Entry 4DR6 (X-ray diffraction, 3.30 A resolution); this record covers chains A and M of the 25 polymer chains in the assembly.

[Chain A]
Molecule: 16S rRNA
Organism: Thermus thermophilus
Sequence (1522 nucleotides; each row starts with the number of its first residue; note: 42 numbers in that range are skipped by the numbering (no residue carries them; nothing is unmodelled there); a row labelled like 190A-190L holds insertion residues (190A, then the next letters in order); numbering starts at 0):
     0 UUUGUUGGAG AGUUUGAUCC UGGCUCAGGG UGAACGCUGG CGGCGUGCCU AAGACAUGCA
    60 AGUCGUGCGG G
    73 CCGCGGGGUU UU
    88 ACUCCG
    95 UGGUC
   101 AGCGGCGGAC GGGUGAGUAA CGCGUGGGU
  129A G
   130 ACCUACCCGG AAGAGGGGGA CAACCCGGGG AAACUCGGGC UAAUCCCCCA UGUGGACCCG
   190 C
190A-190L CCCUUGGGGUGU
   191 GUCCAAAGGG CUUU
   216 GCCCGCUUCC GGAUGGGCCC GCGUCCCAUC AGCUAGUUGG UGGGGUAAUG GCCCACCAAG
   276 GCGACGACGG GUAGCCGGUC UGAGAGGAUG GCCGGCCACA GGGGCACUGA GACACGGGCC
   336 CCACUCCUAC GGGAGGCAGC AGUUAGGAAU CUUCCGCAAU GGGCGCAAGC CUGACGGAGC
   396 GACGCCGCUU GGAGGAAGAA GCCCUUCGGG GUGUAAACUC CUGAA
   442 CCCGGGACGA AACCCCCGAC GA
   474 GGGGACUGAC GGUACCGGG
   494 GUAAUAGCGC CGGCCAACUC CGUGCCAGCA GCCGCGGUAA UACGGAGGGC GCGAGCGUUA
   554 CCCGGAUUCA CUGGGCGUAA AGGGCGUGUA GGCGGCCUGG GGCGUCCCAU GUGAAAGACC
   614 ACGGCUCAAC CGUGGGGGAG CGUGGGAUAC GCUCAGGCUA GACGGUGGGA GAGGGUGGUG
   674 GAAUUCCCGG AGUAGCGGUG AAAUGCGCAG AUACCGGGAG GAACGCCGAU GGCGAAGGCA
   734 GCCACCUGGU CCACCCGUGA CGCUGAGGCG CGAAAGCGUG GGGAGCAAAC CGGAUUAGAU
   794 ACCCGGGUAG UCCACGCCCU AAACGAUGCG CGCUAGGUCU CUGGGUCU
   848 CCUGGGGGCC GAAGCUAACG CGUUAAGCGC GCCGCCUGGG GAGUACGGCC GCAAGGCUGA
   908 AACUCAAAGG AAUUGACGGG GGCCCGCACA AGCGGUGGAG CAUGUGGUUU AAUUCGAAGX
   968 AACGCGAAGA ACCUUACCAG GCCUUGACAU GCUAGG
 1003A G
  1004 AACCCGGGUG AAAGCCUGGG GUGCCCC
1030A-1030D GCGA
  1031 GGGGAGCCCU AGCACAGGUG CUGCAUGGCC GUCGUCAGCU CGUGCCGUGA GGUGUUGGGU
  1091 UAAGUCCCGC AACGAGCGCA ACCCCCGCCG UUAGUUGCCA GCGGUUCGGC CGGGCACUCU
  1151 AACGGGACUG CCCGCGAAA
  1171 GCGGGAGGAA GGAGGGGACG ACGUCUGGUC AGCAUGGCCC UUACGGCCUG GGCGACACAC
  1231 GUGCUACAAU GCCCACUACA AAGCGAUGCC ACCCGGCAAC GGGGAGCUAA UCGCAAAAAG
  1291 GUGGGCCCAG UUCGGAUUGG GGUCUGCAAC CCGACCCCAU GAAGCCGGAA UCGCUAGUAA
  1351 UCGCGGAUCA G
 1361A C
  1362 CAUGCCGCGG UGAAUACGUU CCCGGGCCUU GUACACACXG CCXGUXACGC CAUGGGAGCG
  1422 GGCUCUACCC GAAGUCGCCG GG
  1446 AGCCUACGGG
  1459 CAGGCGCCGA GGGUAGGGCC CGUGACUGGG GCGAAGUCGU AACAAGGUAG CUGUACCGGA
  1519 AGGUGCGGCU GGAUCCACUC CUUUCU
Unresolved in the structure: 0-4, 1542-1544
Modified / non-standard residues: PSU (pseudouridine-5'-monophosphate) at position 516, 7MG (7N-methyl-8-hydroguanosine-5'-monophosphate) at position 527, M2G (N2-dimethylguanosine-5'-monophosphate) at position 966, 5MC (5-methylcytidine-5'-monophosphate) at position 967, 2MG (2N-methylguanosine-5'-monophosphate) at position 1207, 5MC (5-methylcytidine-5'-monophosphate) at position 1400, 4OC (4n,o2'-methylcytidine-5'-monophosphate) at position 1402, 5MC (5-methylcytidine-5'-monophosphate) at position 1404, 5MC (5-methylcytidine-5'-monophosphate) at position 1407, UR3 (3-methyluridine-5'-monophoshate) at position 1498, MA6 (6N-dimethyladenosine-5'-monophoshate) at position 1518, MA6 (6N-dimethyladenosine-5'-monophoshate) at position 1519, PSU (pseudouridine-5'-monophosphate) at position 1540, PSU (pseudouridine-5'-monophosphate) at position 1541
Construct notes: conflict C1534 (A2157 in M26923.1), A1535 (C2158 in M26923.1)
Ion coordination: Mg2+ site 1 near U5 (its only coordinating residue here); Mg2+ site 2 near G21 (its only coordinating residue here); Mg2+ site 3: C48, G115; Mg2+ site 4 near A53 (its only coordinating residue here); Mg2+ site 5: C58, U387; Mg2+ site 6 near A59 (its only coordinating residue here); Mg2+ site 7 near G61 (its only coordinating residue here); Mg2+ site 8 near U65 (its only coordinating residue here); Mg2+ site 9 near G107 (its only coordinating residue here); Mg2+ site 10 near A109 (its only coordinating residue here); Mg2+ site 11 near G111 (its only coordinating residue here); Mg2+ site 12 near G113 (its only coordinating residue here); 112 more Mg2+ sites not listed
Small-molecule neighbours: streptomycin (SRY): U12, U13, U14, C526, 7MG_527, C912, A913, A914, A915, C1490, G1491
Reported in the primary citation:
  - binding site for streptomycin: U14, C526, 7MG_527, A914, C1490, G1491
  - conformationally variable residues (loop rearrangement, side-chain flip): G530, A1408, C1409, A1492, A1493, G1516 to G1520

[Chain M]
Name: 30S ribosomal protein S13
Organism: Thermus thermophilus
Reference sequence: P80377 (RS13_THET8); residues 1-126 here = UniProt positions 1-126
Amino-acid sequence (126 residues; row label = number of the first residue in the row):
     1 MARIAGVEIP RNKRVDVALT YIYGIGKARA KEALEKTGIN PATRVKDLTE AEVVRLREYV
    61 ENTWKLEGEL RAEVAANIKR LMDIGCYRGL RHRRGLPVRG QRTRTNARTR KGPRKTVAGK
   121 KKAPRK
Unresolved in the structure: 1, 120-126
Ion coordination: Mg2+ near Gln101 (its only coordinating residue here)

[Interface between chain A and chain M]
Contacting residue pairs (87):
  G947(A) - Arg108(M)  phosphate contact
  G947(A) - Thr109(M)  hydrogen bond to the phosphate
  G947(A) - Arg114(M)  salt bridge to the phosphate
  C948(A) - Asn106(M)  base contact
  C948(A) - Ala107(M)  phosphate contact
  C948(A) - Arg108(M)  hydrogen bond to the phosphate
  C948(A) - Thr109(M)  hydrogen bond to the phosphate
  A949(A) - Gln101(M)  phosphate contact
  A949(A) - Asn106(M)  hydrogen bond to the phosphate
  U950(A) - Arg102(M)  salt bridge to the phosphate
  U950(A) - Thr105(M)  hydrogen bond to the base
  G951(A) - Arg102(M)  salt bridge to the phosphate
  G951(A) - Thr105(M)  base contact
  U952(A) - Arg104(M)  base contact
  U952(A) - Thr105(M)  base contact
  G953(A) - Arg104(M)  salt bridge to the phosphate
  G954(A) - Arg104(M)  hydrogen bond to the base
  A1225(A) - Arg102(M)  phosphate contact
  A1225(A) - Thr103(M)  hydrogen bond to the phosphate
  A1225(A) - Arg104(M)  hydrogen bond to the phosphate
  C1226(A) - Arg91(M)  salt bridge to the phosphate
  C1226(A) - Leu96(M)  phosphate contact
  C1226(A) - Thr103(M)  hydrogen bond to the sugar
  C1226(A) - Arg104(M)  base contact
  C1226(A) - Lys111(M)  hydrogen bond to the sugar
  A1227(A) - Leu96(M)  phosphate contact
  A1227(A) - Lys111(M)  phosphate contact
  A1227(A) - Lys115(M)  hydrogen bond to the sugar
  A1227(A) - Val117(M)  base contact
  C1228(A) - Arg104(M)  hydrogen bond to the base
  C1228(A) - Arg108(M)  salt bridge to the phosphate
  C1228(A) - Lys111(M)  salt bridge to the phosphate
  C1228(A) - Lys115(M)  phosphate contact
  C1228(A) - Thr116(M)  phosphate contact
  C1228(A) - Val117(M)  hydrogen bond to the sugar
  A1229(A) - Thr105(M)  base contact
  A1229(A) - Arg114(M)  salt bridge to the phosphate
  A1229(A) - Thr116(M)  hydrogen bond to the phosphate
  C1230(A) - Thr105(M)  base contact
  G1295(A) - Arg14(M)  sugar contact
  C1297(A) - Arg44(M)  salt bridge to the phosphate
  U1301(A) - Lys13(M)  phosphate contact
  U1301(A) - Tyr21(M)  sugar contact
  U1302(A) - Lys13(M)  salt bridge to the phosphate
  U1302(A) - Arg14(M)  base contact
  U1302(A) - Val17(M)  base contact
  U1302(A) - Tyr21(M)  hydrogen bond to the phosphate
  A1306(A) - Thr109(M)  hydrogen bond to the sugar
  U1307(A) - Gln101(M)  phosphate contact
  U1307(A) - Thr109(M)  sugar contact
  U1307(A) - Arg110(M)  phosphate contact
  U1308(A) - His92(M)  hydrogen bond to the phosphate
  U1308(A) - Pro97(M)  phosphate contact
  U1308(A) - Val98(M)  hydrogen bond to the phosphate
  U1308(A) - Arg99(M)  hydrogen bond to the base
  U1308(A) - Gln101(M)  phosphate contact
  U1308(A) - Arg110(M)  phosphate contact
  G1309(A) - Val74(M)  sugar contact
  G1309(A) - Asn77(M)  hydrogen bond to the sugar
  G1309(A) - Ile78(M)  sugar contact
  G1309(A) - Arg88(M)  salt bridge to the phosphate
  G1309(A) - His92(M)  salt bridge to the phosphate
  G1309(A) - Val98(M)  phosphate contact
  G1309(A) - Arg99(M)  salt bridge to the phosphate
  G1310(A) - Asn77(M)  sugar contact
  G1310(A) - Arg80(M)  salt bridge to the phosphate
  G1310(A) - Arg88(M)  salt bridge to the phosphate
  C1320(A) - Tyr87(M)  sugar contact
  C1321(A) - Tyr87(M)  sugar contact
  C1322(A) - Tyr87(M)  phosphate contact
  C1322(A) - Gly100(M)  sugar contact
  G1323(A) - Arg99(M)  phosphate contact
  C1328(A) - Ala28(M)  phosphate contact
  C1328(A) - Arg29(M)  hydrogen bond to the sugar
  A1329(A) - Tyr23(M)  phosphate contact
  A1329(A) - Gly24(M)  sugar contact
  A1329(A) - Ile25(M)  phosphate contact
  A1329(A) - Gly26(M)  hydrogen bond to the phosphate
  A1329(A) - Lys27(M)  phosphate contact
  A1329(A) - Ala28(M)  phosphate contact
  A1329(A) - Arg29(M)  hydrogen bond to the phosphate
  A1329(A) - Leu70(M)  sugar contact
  U1330(A) - Ile22(M)  phosphate contact
  U1330(A) - Tyr23(M)  phosphate contact
  U1330(A) - Gly24(M)  phosphate contact
  U1330(A) - Ile25(M)  hydrogen bond to the phosphate
  U1330(A) - Gly26(M)  phosphate contact
Interface residues without a listed pair, chain A (32 interface residues in all): C1296, A1332
Interface residues without a listed pair, chain M (45 interface residues in all): Thr20, Leu81, Pro113

[Summary]
Chain A and chain M form an interface of 32 and 45 residues respectively; the contacts include 24 hydrogen
bonds and 15 salt bridges. Among the polar pairs are U950(A)-Thr105(M), G954(A)-Arg104(M) and
C1228(A)-Arg104(M). The paper reports a binding site for streptomycin at U14(A), C526(A) and 7MG_527(A) among
others; conformational variability at G530(A), A1408(A) and C1409(A) among others.
Here chain A is 16S rRNA and chain M is 30S ribosomal protein S13, both from Thermus thermophilus. Entry 4DR6
(Crystal structure of the Thermus thermophilus (HB8) 30S ribosomal subunit with codon, near-cognate transfer
RNA anticodon ...) was determined by X-ray diffraction, deposited together with 4DR1, 4DR2, 4DR3, 4DR4, 4DR5
and 4DR7.
